3NKM - chain A; structure by X-ray diffraction, 2.00 A resolution.

== Chain A ==
Name: Ectonucleotide pyrophosphatase/phosphodiesterase family member 2
Source organism: Mus musculus
Notes: EC 3.1.4.39
UniProt: Q9R1E6 (ENPP2_MOUSE); aligned to UniProt positions 36-858 over residues 36-858 (the alignment contains insertions or deletions, so no single offset holds)
Amino-acid sequence (831 residues; each row starts with the number of its first residue):
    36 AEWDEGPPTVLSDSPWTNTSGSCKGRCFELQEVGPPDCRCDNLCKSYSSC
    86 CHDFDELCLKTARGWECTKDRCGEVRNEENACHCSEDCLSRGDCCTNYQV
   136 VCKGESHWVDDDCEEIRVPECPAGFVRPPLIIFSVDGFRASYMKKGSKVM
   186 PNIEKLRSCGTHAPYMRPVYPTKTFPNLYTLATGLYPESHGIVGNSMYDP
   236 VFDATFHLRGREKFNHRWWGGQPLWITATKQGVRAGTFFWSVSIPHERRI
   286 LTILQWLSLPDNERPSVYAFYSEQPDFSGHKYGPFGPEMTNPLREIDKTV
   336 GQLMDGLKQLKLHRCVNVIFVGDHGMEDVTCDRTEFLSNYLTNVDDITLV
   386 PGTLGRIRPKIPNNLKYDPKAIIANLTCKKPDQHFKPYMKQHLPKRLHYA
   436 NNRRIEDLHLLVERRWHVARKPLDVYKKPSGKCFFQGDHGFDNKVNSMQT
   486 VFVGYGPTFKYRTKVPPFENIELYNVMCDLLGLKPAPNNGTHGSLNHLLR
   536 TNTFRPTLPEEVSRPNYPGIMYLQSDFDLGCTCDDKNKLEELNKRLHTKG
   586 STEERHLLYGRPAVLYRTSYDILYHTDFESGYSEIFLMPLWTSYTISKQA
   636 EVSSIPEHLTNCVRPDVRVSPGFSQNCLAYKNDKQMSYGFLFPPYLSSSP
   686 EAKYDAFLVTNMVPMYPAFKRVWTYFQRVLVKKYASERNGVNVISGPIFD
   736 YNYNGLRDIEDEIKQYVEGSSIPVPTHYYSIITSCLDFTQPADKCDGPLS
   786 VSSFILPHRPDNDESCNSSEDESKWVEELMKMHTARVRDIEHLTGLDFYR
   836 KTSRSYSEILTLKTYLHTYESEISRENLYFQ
Unresolved in the structure: 36-50, 856-866
Differences from the reference sequence: expression tag (859-866)
Disulfides: Cys58-Cys75, Cys62-Cys93, Cys73-Cys86, Cys79-Cys85, Cys102-Cys119, Cys107-Cys137, Cys117-Cys130, Cys123-Cys129, Cys148-Cys194, Cys156-Cys350, Cys366-Cys468, Cys413-Cys801, Cys566-Cys662, Cys568-Cys647, Cys770-Cys780
Covalent attachments: N-acetylglucosamine (NAG) linked to Asn53, Asn410, Asn524
Metal / ion sites: Zn2+ site 1: Asp171, His359 (together with sulfate ion); Zn2+ site 2: Asp311, His315, His474 (together with sulfate ion); K+: Tyr665, Asp668, Met671; Ca2+: Asp735, Asn737, Asn739, Leu741, Asp743; Na+: Asn797, Ser800, Ser803
Ligand contacts: 18:1 lpa (NKP; (2R)-2-hydroxy-3-(phosphonooxy)propyl (9E)-octadec-9-enoate): Tyr214, His251, Trp254, Gly256, Pro258, Trp260
Swiss-Prot annotation at these positions:
  - motif: Arg126 to Asp128 (Cell attachment site)
  - active site: Thr209 (Nucleophile)
  - binding site (Zn(2+)): Asp171, Thr209, Asp311, His315, Asp358, His359, His474
  - binding site (1-(9Z-octadecenoyl)-sn-glycero-3-phosphate): Thr209, Asn230, Asp311, His474
  - binding site (1-hexadecanoyl-sn-glycero-3-phosphate): Thr209, Asn230, Asp311, His474
  - binding site (1-tetradecanoyl-sn-glycerol 3-phosphate): Thr209, Asn230, Asp311, His474
  - glycosylation (N-linked (GlcNAc...) asparagine): Asn53, Asn410, Asn524
Reported in the primary citation:
  - Zn2+ coordination: Asp171, Asp311, His315, Asp358, His359, His474
  - catalytic residues: Thr209
  - post-translational modification sites: Asn524

== Overview ==
Ligands of chain A: 18:1 lpa. Covalently linked N-acetylglucosamine: at Asn53, Asn410 and Asn524. Curated
annotation (UniProt) lists active-site residue Thr209, 7 Zn2+-binding residues, 4 residues binding
1-(9Z-octadecenoyl)-sn-glycero-3-phosphate and 4 residues binding 1-hexadecanoyl-sn-glycero-3-phosphate. The
paper reports the catalytic residue Thr209; Zn2+ coordination by Asp171, Asp311 and His315 among others.
Chain A is Ectonucleotide pyrophosphatase/phosphodiesterase family member 2 (Mus musculus); the structure,
Crystal structure of mouse autotaxin, was determined by X-ray diffraction, deposited together with 3NKO, 3NKQ
and 3NKR.
